Entry 5IER (X-ray diffraction, 2.00 A resolution); this record covers chain A.

== Chain A ==
Name: OHP9
Source organism: synthetic construct
Notes: fragment: computational design
Chain sequence (132 residues; row label = number of the first residue in the row):
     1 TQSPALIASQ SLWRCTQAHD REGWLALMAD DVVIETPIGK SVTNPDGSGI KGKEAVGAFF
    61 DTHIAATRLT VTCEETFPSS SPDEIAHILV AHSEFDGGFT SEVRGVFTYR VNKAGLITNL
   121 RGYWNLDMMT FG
Not modelled in the structure: 1
Ligand contacts: (9beta)-17-hydroxypregn-4-ene-3,20-dione (3QZ): Leu12, Trp13, Thr16, Trp24, Thr36, Thr43, Phe59, His63, Ile64, Leu69, Leu89, Ala91, Ser93, Val103, Phe107, Tyr109, Leu120, Trp124

== Overview ==
Chain A binds (9beta)-17-hydroxypregn-4-ene-3,20-dione.
Chain A is OHP9 (synthetic construct); the structure, Structure of a computationally designed 17-OHP binder,
was determined by X-ray diffraction, deposited together with 5IF6.
